PDB entry 7OHI | X-ray diffraction, 1.41 A resolution | chains A and B

== Chain A ==
Molecule: AP-2 complex subunit alpha-2
From: Mus musculus
Reference sequence: P17427 (AP2A2_MOUSE); residue numbers follow UniProt; this construct covers 695-938
Amino-acid sequence (250 residues; numbered 689 to 938; the number before each row is that of its first residue):
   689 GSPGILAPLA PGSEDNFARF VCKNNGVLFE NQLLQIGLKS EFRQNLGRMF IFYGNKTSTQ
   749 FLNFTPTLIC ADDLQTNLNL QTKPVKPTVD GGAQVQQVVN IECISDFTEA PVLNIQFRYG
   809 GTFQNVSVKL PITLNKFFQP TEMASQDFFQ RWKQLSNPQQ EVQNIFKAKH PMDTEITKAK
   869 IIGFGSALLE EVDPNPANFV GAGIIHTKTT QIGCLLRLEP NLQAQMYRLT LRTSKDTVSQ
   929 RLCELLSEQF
Construct notes: expression tag (689-694); engineered mutation Lys-774 (Asp in P17427)

== Chain B ==
Molecule: F-BAR domain only protein 1
Reference sequence: O14526 (FCHO1_HUMAN); residues 305-327 here correspond to UniProt positions 426-448 (UniProt number = residue number + 121)
Amino-acid sequence (23 residues; row label = number of the first residue in the row):
   305 QSEEQVSKNL FGPPLESAFD HED
Not modelled in the structure: 305-306, 321-327

== Interface between chain A and chain B ==
Pairs across the interface - 20 pairs, chain A then chain B:
  Phe-836(A) with Leu-319(B), hydrophobic
  Phe-837(A) with Leu-319(B), hydrophobic; Glu-320(B)
  Trp-840(A) with Leu-319(B)
  Ile-853(A) with Ser-311(B); Phe-315(B), hydrophobic
  Asp-881(A) with Leu-319(B)
  Arg-905(A) with Pro-317(B), hydrogen bond (side chain-backbone); Leu-319(B)
  Glu-907(A) with Phe-315(B); Gly-316(B), hydrogen bond (side chain-backbone)
  Asn-909(A) with Leu-314(B), hydrogen bond (side chain-backbone); Phe-315(B)
  Ala-912(A) with Leu-314(B), hydrophobic
  Met-914(A) with Leu-314(B), hydrophobic; Phe-315(B), hydrophobic
  Tyr-915(A) with Phe-315(B)
  Arg-916(A) with Ser-311(B), hydrogen bond; Phe-315(B); Gly-316(B)
Also at the interface, not in a pair above, chain A (14 interface residues in all): Pro-882, Pro-908
Also at the interface, not in a pair above, chain B (9 interface residues in all): Glu-307, Pro-318
From the paper, about this interface:
  - interface residues, chain B: Phe-315(B), Leu-319(B)

== Summary ==
The interface between chain A and chain B involves 14 residues on one side and 9 on the other; the contacts
include 4 hydrogen bonds. Polar pairs include Arg-905(A)/Pro-317(B), Glu-907(A)/Gly-316(B) and
Asn-909(A)/Leu-314(B). The paper reports interface residues Phe-315(B) and Leu-319(B).
Chain A is AP-2 complex subunit alpha-2 (Mus musculus) and chain B is F-BAR domain only protein 1; the
structure, FCHO1-peptide-AP2 alpha ear complex, was determined by X-ray diffraction, deposited together with
7OIQ and 7OIT.
